Entry 1MFG (X-ray diffraction, 1.25 A resolution); this record covers chains A and B.

== Chain A ==
Name: Erb-B2 INTERACTING PROTEIN
From: Homo sapiens
Notes: fragment: pdz domain
Reference sequence: Q96RT1 (LAP2_HUMAN); residue numbers follow UniProt; this construct covers 1277-1371
Amino-acid sequence (95 residues; numbered 1277 to 1371; the number before each row is that of its first residue):
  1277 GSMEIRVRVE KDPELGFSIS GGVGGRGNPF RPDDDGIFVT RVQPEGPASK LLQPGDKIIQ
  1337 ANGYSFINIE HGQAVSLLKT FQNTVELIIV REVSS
Construct notes: cloning artifact (1277-1279)

== Chain B ==
Name: Erb-B2 carboxyl-terminal fragment
Notes: fragment: peptide eylgldvpv
Amino-acid sequence (9 residues; each row starts with the number of its first residue):
  1247 EYLGLDVPV

== Chain A / chain B interface ==
Residue-residue contacts - 21 pairs, chain A then chain B:
  Glu1290(A) with Val1255(B)
  Leu1291(A) with Val1255(B), hydrogen bond (backbone-backbone)
  Gly1292(A) with Val1255(B), hydrogen bond (backbone-backbone)
  Phe1293(A) with Pro1254(B); Val1255(B), hydrogen bond (backbone-backbone)
  Ser1294(A) with Asp1252(B), hydrogen bond; Val1253(B); Pro1254(B)
  Ile1295(A) with Asp1252(B); Val1253(B), hydrogen bond (backbone-backbone)
  Ser1296(A) with Tyr1248(B)
  Arg1302(A) with Glu1247(B), hydrogen bond (side chain-backbone); Tyr1248(B), hydrogen bond (backbone-backbone); Leu1249(B)
  Gly1303(A) with Tyr1248(B)
  Asn1304(A) with Tyr1248(B)
  Pro1305(A) with Tyr1248(B)
  Thr1316(A) with Tyr1248(B); Asp1252(B), hydrogen bond
  Val1351(A) with Val1253(B), hydrophobic
  Lys1355(A) with Pro1254(B)
Also at the interface, not in a pair above, chain A (18 interface residues in all): Lys1287, Arg1317, His1347, Leu1354
Also at the interface, not in a pair above, chain B (8 interface residues in all): Leu1251

== In short ==
The interface between chain A and chain B involves 18 residues on one side and 8 on the other; the contacts
include 8 hydrogen bonds. Among the polar pairs are Gly1292(A)-Val1255(B), Ser1294(A)-Asp1252(B) and
Arg1302(A)-Glu1247(B).
Here chain A is Erb-B2 INTERACTING PROTEIN (Homo sapiens) and chain B is Erb-B2 carboxyl-terminal fragment.
Entry 1MFG (The Structure of ERBIN PDZ domain bound to the Carboxy-terminal tail of the ErbB2 Receptor) was
determined by X-ray diffraction, deposited together with 1MFL.
